PDB entry 6U3O | X-ray diffraction, 2.74 A resolution | chains H and E of the 5 polymer chains in the assembly

[Chain H]
Name: T-CELL RECEPTOR, JR5.1 beta
From: Homo sapiens
Chain sequence (244 residues; numbered 2 to 257; 12 numbers in that range are skipped by the numbering (no residue carries them; nothing is unmodelled there); the number before each row is that of its first residue):
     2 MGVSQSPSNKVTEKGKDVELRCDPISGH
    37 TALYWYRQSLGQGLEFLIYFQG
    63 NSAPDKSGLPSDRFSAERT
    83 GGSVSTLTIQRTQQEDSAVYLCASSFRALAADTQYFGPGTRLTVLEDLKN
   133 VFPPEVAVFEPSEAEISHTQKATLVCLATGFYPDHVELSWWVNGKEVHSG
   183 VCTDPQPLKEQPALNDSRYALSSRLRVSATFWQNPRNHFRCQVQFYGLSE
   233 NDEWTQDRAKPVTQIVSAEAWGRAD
Not modelled in the structure: 2, 257
Cystine bridges: Cys23-Cys104, Cys158-Cys223

[Chain E]
Name: MHC class II HLA-DQ-alpha chain
From: Homo sapiens
Reference sequence: O19705 (O19705_HUMAN); the construct lacks a stretch of the UniProt sequence and is renumbered around it, so the offset changes along the chain: -1 to 9 = UniProt 1-11; 10-52 = UniProt 13-55; 54-181 = UniProt 56-183
Chain sequence (191 residues; each row starts with the number of its first residue; note: 1 number in that range is skipped by the numbering (no residue carries it; nothing is unmodelled there); numbers below 1 keep their minus sign (Glu-1 is residue -1)):
    -1 EDIVADHVASY
    9A G
    10 VNLYQSYGPSGQYTHEFDGDEQFYVDLGRKETVWSLPVLRQFR
    54 FDPQFALTNIAVLKHNLNSLIKRSNSTAATNEVPEVTVFSKSPVTLGQPN
   104 ILICLVDNIFPPVVNITWLSNGHSVTEGVSETSFLSKSDHSFFKISYLTL
   154 LPSAEESYDCKVEHWGLDKPLLKHWEPETSGDDDDK
Not modelled in the structure: -1 to 0, 182-189
Sequence notes: conflict Ser44 (Cys47 in O19705); expression tag (182-189)
Cystine bridges: Cys107-Cys163
Covalently attached groups: N-acetylglucosamine (NAG) linked to Asn118

[Chain H / chain E interface]
Pairs across the interface (15; chain H residue first):
  Tyr55(H) - Gln57(E)  hydrogen bond
  Tyr55(H) - Thr61(E)
  Gln57(H) - Thr61(E)
  Gln57(H) - Ala64(E)
  Gln57(H) - Val65(E)
  Asn63(H) - Lys67(E)
  Pro66(H) - Lys39(E)
  Pro66(H) - Gln57(E)  hydrogen bond (backbone-side chain)
  Pro66(H) - Thr61(E)
  Asp67(H) - Gln57(E)
  Arg109(H) - Thr61(E)  hydrogen bond
  Arg109(H) - Asn62(E)  hydrogen bond
  Leu111(H) - Gln57(E)
  Leu111(H) - Phe58(E)
  Leu111(H) - Thr61(E)
Also at the interface, not in a pair above, chain H (9 interface residues in all): Thr37, Ala110
Also at the interface, not in a pair above, chain E (9 interface residues in all): His68

[Summary]
Chain H and chain E each contribute 9 residues to their interface, with 4 hydrogen bonds. Polar contacts
include Tyr55(H)-Gln57(E), Pro66(H)-Gln57(E) and Arg109(H)-Thr61(E). Covalently linked N-acetylglucosamine: at
Asn118(E).
Here chain H is T-CELL RECEPTOR, JR5.1 beta and chain E is MHC class II HLA-DQ-alpha chain, both from Homo
sapiens. Entry 6U3O (JR51 DQ2-p.aeru-alpha2a complex) was determined by X-ray diffraction (same publication as
6U3M and 6U3N).
